Entry 6HYL (X-ray diffraction, 1.56 A resolution); this record covers chain A.

Chain A:
Molecule: Pericentriolar material 1 protein, Gamma-aminobutyric acid receptor-associated protein
Source organism: Homo sapiens
UniProt: chimeric construct of Q15154, O95166: residues -15 to -2 from Q15154 (PCM1_HUMAN) positions 1959-1972 (UniProt number = residue number + 1974); residues 1-117 from O95166 positions 1-117 (same numbers)
Chain sequence (138 residues; row label = number of the first residue in the row; numbers below 1 keep their minus sign (Gly-20 is residue -20)):
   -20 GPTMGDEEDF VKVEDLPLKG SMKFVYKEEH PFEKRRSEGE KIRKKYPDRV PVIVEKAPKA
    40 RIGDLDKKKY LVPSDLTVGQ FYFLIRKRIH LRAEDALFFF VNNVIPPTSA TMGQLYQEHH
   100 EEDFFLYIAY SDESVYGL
Disordered / not traced: -20 to -13
Differences from the reference sequence: expression tag (-20 to -16); linker (-1 to 0)
Curated features (UniProtKB/Swiss-Prot):
  - region: Met1 to Arg22 (Interaction with beta-tubulin), Ala36 to Ile68 (Interaction with GABRG2), Lys48 to Leu50 (Interaction with LIR (LC3 nteracting Region) motif of ATG3)
  - site: Glu17 (Interaction with LIR (LC3 nteracting Region) motif of ATG3), Arg28 (Interaction with LIR (LC3 nteracting Region) motif of ATG3), Gly116, Leu117 (Cleavage)
  - lipidation: Gly116 (Phosphatidylethanolamine amidated glycine)
Reported in the primary citation:
  - interface residues: Arg28, Lys48, Tyr49, Leu50, Leu55, Gln59, Phe62, Leu63
  - specificity-determining residues: Arg28, Leu55, Gln59, Phe62 (by similarity / conservation)
  - interface hot spots (mutagenesis) - R28K, Q59E: decreased binding to PCM1
  - mutagenesis - K24Q/Y25H/Q59E/F60L, K24Q, K24Q/Y25H/R28K, F60L: decreased binding to PCM1
  - mutagenesis - F60L: decreased binding to p62
  - mutagenesis - E8R/H9R: increased binding to PCM1
  - mutagenesis - E8R/H9R: increased binding to p62
  - mutagenesis - K24Q/Y25H/Q59E/F60L, K24Q, K24Q/Y25H/R28K: decreased binding to ULK1
  - mutagenesis - K24Q/Y25H/Q59E/F60L: decreased binding to ATG13
  - mutagenesis - E8R/H9R: increased binding to ULK1 complex
  - specificity-determining residues: Lys24, Tyr25
  - mutagenesis - L55V, F62K, L63I: unchanged binding to ULK1 LIR

Overview:
The paper reports that R28K, Q59E and K24Q/Y25H/Q59E/F60L, among others, reduce binding to PCM1; interface
residues Arg28, Lys48 and Tyr49 among others; 10 substitutions were tested in all.
Chain A is Pericentriolar material 1 protein, Gamma-aminobutyric acid receptor-associated protein (Homo
sapiens); the structure, Structure of PCM1 LIR motif bound to GABARAP, was determined by X-ray diffraction
together with 6HYM, 6HYN and 6HYO from the same study.
